PDB entry 3K9F | X-ray diffraction, 2.90 A resolution | chains A and F of the 8 polymer chains in the assembly

== Chain A ==
Protein: DNA topoisomerase 4 subunit A
From: Streptococcus pneumoniae
Notes: EC 5.99.1.-
UniProtKB: P72525 (PARC_STRPN); residues 1-488 here = UniProt positions 1-488
Chain sequence (496 residues; row label = number of the first residue in the row):
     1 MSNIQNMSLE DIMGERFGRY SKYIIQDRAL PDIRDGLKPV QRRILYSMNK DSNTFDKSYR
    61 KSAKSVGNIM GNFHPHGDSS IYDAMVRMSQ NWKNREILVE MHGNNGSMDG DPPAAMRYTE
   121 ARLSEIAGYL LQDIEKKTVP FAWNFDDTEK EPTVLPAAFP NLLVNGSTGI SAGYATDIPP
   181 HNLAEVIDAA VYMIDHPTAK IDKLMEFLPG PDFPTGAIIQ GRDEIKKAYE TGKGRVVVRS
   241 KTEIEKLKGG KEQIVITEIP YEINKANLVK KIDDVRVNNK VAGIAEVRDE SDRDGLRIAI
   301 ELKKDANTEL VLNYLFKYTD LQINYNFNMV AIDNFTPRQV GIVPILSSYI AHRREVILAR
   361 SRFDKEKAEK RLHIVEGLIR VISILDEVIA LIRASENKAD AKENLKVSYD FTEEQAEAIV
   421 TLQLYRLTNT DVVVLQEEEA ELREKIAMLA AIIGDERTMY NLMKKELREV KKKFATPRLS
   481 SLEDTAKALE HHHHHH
Unresolved in the structure: 1-2, 484-496
Construct notes: expression tag (489-496)
Swiss-Prot annotation at these positions:
  - active site: Tyr118 (O-(5'-phospho-DNA)-tyrosine intermediate)
  - site: Lys38 (Interaction with DNA), His74 (Interaction with DNA), His76 (Interaction with DNA), Arg87 (Interaction with DNA), Lys93 (Interaction with DNA), Arg117 (Transition state stabilizer)
Reported in the primary citation:
  - binding site for Levofloxacin: Ser79, Arg117
  - binding site for the 15-nt DNA strand: Ile170

== Chain F ==
Molecule: 19-nt DNA strand
Sequence (19 nucleotides; row label = number of the first residue in the row):
     1 AGTCATTCAT GACCTTGGT
Unresolved in the structure: 12-19

== How chain A and chain F interact ==
Contacting residue pairs (12):
  Arg117(A) - DA1(F)  salt bridge to the phosphate
  Tyr118(A) - DA1(F)  covalent bond
  Ile170(A) - DC8(F)  base contact
  Ile170(A) - DA9(F)  base contact
  Ser171(A) - DC8(F)  phosphate contact
  Ser171(A) - DA9(F)  sugar contact
  Ala172(A) - DC8(F)  phosphate contact
  Gly173(A) - DC8(F)  phosphate contact
  Gly173(A) - DA9(F)  hydrogen bond to the phosphate
  Tyr174(A) - DA9(F)  sugar contact
  Ala175(A) - DA9(F)  sugar contact
  Asn326(A) - DG11(F)  sugar contact
Also at the interface, not in a pair above, chain A (12 interface residues in all): Tyr20, Pro112, Asn328
Also at the interface, not in a pair above, chain F (7 interface residues in all): DG2, DT7, DT10

== Summary ==
12 residues of chain A and 7 residues of chain F are in contact; the contacts include 1 covalent bond, 1
hydrogen bond and 1 salt bridge. Polar pairs include Gly173(A)-DA9(F) and Arg117(A)-DA1(F). The paper reports
a binding site for Levofloxacin at Ser79(A) and Arg117(A); a binding site for the 15-nt DNA strand at
Ile170(A).
Chain A is DNA topoisomerase 4 subunit A (Streptococcus pneumoniae) and chain F is a 19-nt DNA strand; the
structure, Detailed structural insight into the quinolone-DNA cleavage complex of type IIA topoisomerases, was
determined by X-ray diffraction, deposited together with 3KSA, 3KSB and 3LTN.
